7XW9 - chains A and S of the 6 polymer chains in the assembly; structure by electron microscopy, 2.70 A resolution.

Chain A:
Name: Guanine nucleotide-binding protein G(q) subunit alpha
Organism: Homo sapiens
Chain sequence (409 residues; each row starts with the number of its first residue):
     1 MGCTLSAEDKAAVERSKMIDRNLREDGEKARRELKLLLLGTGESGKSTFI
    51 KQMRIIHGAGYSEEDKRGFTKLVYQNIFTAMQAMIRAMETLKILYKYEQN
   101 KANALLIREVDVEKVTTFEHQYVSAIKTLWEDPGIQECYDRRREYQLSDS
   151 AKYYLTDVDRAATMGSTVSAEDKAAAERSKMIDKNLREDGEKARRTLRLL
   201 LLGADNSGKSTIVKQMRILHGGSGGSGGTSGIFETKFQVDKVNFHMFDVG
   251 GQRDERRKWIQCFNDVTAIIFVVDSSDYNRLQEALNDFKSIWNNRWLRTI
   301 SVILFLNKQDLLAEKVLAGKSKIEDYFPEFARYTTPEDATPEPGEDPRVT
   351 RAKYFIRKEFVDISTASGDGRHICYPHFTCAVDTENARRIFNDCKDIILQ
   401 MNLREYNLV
Unresolved in the structure: 1-4, 53-230

Chain S:
Name: single Fab chain (svFv16)
Organism: synthetic construct
Notes: antibody fragment or engineered binder
Chain sequence (269 residues; row label = number of the first residue in the row; note: 3 numbers in that range are skipped by the numbering (no residue carries them; nothing is unmodelled there); a row labelled like 120A-120O holds insertion residues (120A, then the next letters in order)):
     1 DVQLVESGGGLVQPGGSRKLSCSASGFAFSSFGMHWVRQAPEKGLEWVAY
    51 ISSGSGTIYYADTVKGRFTISRDDPKNTLFLQMTSLRSEDTAMYYCVRSI
   101 YYYGSSPFDFWGQGTTLTVS
120A-120O SGGGGSGGGGSGGGG
   124 SDIVMTQATSSVPVTPGESVSISCRSSKSLLHSNGNTYLYWFLQRPGQSP
   174 QLLIYRMSNLASGVPDRFSGSGSGTAFTLTISRLEAEDVGVYYCMQHLEY
   224 PLTFGAGTKLELKGSLEVLFQGPAAAHHHHHHHH
Unresolved in the structure: 1, 120A-120O, 236-257
Disulfides: Cys-147/Cys-217

Interface between chain A and chain S:
Residue-residue contacts (19):
  Leu-5(A) / His-155(S)
  Ser-6(A) / His-155(S)
  Ser-6(A) / Tyr-161(S)  hydrogen bond
  Ala-7(A) / Tyr-223(S)  hydrophobic
  Glu-8(A) / Tyr-101(S)
  Glu-8(A) / Tyr-161(S)
  Glu-8(A) / Tyr-163(S)  hydrogen bond
  Glu-8(A) / Arg-179(S)  salt bridge
  Glu-8(A) / His-220(S)  salt bridge
  Asp-9(A) / Asn-157(S)  hydrogen bond
  Ala-11(A) / Tyr-101(S)  hydrophobic
  Ala-12(A) / Tyr-101(S)
  Glu-14(A) / Ser-52(S)  hydrogen bond
  Glu-14(A) / Gly-56(S)
  Glu-14(A) / Thr-57(S)  hydrogen bond
  Arg-15(A) / Ile-100(S)
  Arg-15(A) / Tyr-102(S)
  Met-18(A) / Ser-53(S)  hydrogen bond
  Met-18(A) / Gly-54(S)
Other interface residues (no listed pair), chain S (18 interface residues in all): Ser-31, Pro-107, Leu-221

Summary:
The interface between chain A and chain S involves 10 residues on one side and 18 on the other; the contacts
include 6 hydrogen bonds and 2 salt bridges. Polar contacts include Glu-8(A)/Arg-179(S), Glu-8(A)/His-220(S)
and Ser-6(A)/Tyr-161(S).
Chain A is Guanine nucleotide-binding protein G(q) subunit alpha (Homo sapiens) and chain S is single Fab
chain (svFv16) (synthetic construct); the structure, Cryo-EM structure of the TRH-bound human TRHR-Gq complex,
was determined by electron microscopy.
